PDB entry 9IMM | electron microscopy, 3.22 A resolution | chains A and B of the 11 polymer chains in the assembly

== Chain A ==
Molecule: RNA-directed RNA polymerase nsp12
Organism: Severe acute respiratory syndrome coronavirus 2
Notes: EC 2.7.7.48, 2.7.7.50
UniProtKB: P0DTD1 (R1AB_SARS2); residues 1-932 here correspond to UniProt positions 4393-5324 (UniProt number = residue number + 4392)
Sequence (932 residues; each row starts with the number of its first residue):
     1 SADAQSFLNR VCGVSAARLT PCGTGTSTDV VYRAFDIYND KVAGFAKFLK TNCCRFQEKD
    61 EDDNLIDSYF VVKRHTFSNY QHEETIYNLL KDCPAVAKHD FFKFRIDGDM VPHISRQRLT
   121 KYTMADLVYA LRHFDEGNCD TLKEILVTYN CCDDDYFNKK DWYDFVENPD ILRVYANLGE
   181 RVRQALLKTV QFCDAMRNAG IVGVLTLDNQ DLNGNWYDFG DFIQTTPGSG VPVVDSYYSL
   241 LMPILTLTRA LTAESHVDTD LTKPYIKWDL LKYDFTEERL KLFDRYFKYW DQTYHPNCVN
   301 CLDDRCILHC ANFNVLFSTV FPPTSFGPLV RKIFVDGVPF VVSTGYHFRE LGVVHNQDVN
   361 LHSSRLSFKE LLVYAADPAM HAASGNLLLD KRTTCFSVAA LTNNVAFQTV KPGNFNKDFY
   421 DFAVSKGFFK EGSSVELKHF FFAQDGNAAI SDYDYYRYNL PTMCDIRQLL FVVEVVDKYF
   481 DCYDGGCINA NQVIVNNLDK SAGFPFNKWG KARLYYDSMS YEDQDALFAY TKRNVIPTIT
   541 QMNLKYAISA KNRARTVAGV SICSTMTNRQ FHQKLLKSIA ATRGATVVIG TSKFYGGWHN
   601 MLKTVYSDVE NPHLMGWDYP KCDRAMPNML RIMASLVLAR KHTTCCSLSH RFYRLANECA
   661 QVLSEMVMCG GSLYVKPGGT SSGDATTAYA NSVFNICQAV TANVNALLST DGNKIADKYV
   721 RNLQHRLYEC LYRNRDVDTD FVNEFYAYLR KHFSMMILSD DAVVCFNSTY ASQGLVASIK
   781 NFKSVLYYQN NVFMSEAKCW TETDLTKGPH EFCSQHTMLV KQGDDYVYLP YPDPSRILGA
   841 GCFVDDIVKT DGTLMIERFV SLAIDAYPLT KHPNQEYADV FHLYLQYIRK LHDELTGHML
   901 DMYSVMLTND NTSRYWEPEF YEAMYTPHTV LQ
Unresolved in the structure: 1-3, 930-932
Ion coordination: Zn2+ site 1: H295, C301, C306, C310; Zn2+ site 2: C487, H642, C645, C646

== Chain B ==
Molecule: Non-structural protein 8
Organism: Severe acute respiratory syndrome coronavirus 2
UniProtKB: P0DTD1 (R1AB_SARS2); residues 1-198 here correspond to UniProt positions 3943-4140 (UniProt number = residue number + 3942)
Sequence (198 residues; each row starts with the number of its first residue):
     1 AIASEFSSLP SYAAFATAQE AYEQAVANGD SEVVLKKLKK SLNVAKSEFD RDAAMQRKLE
    61 KMADQAMTQM YKQARSEDKR AKVTSAMQTM LFTMLRKLDN DALNNIINNA RDGCVPLNII
   121 PLTTAAKLMV VIPDYNTYKN TCDGTTFTYA SALWEIQQVV DADSKIVQLS EISMDNSPNL
   181 AWPLIVTALR ANSAVKLQ
Unresolved in the structure: 1-5, 193-198

== Interface between chain A and chain B ==
Residue-residue contacts (72; chain A residue first):
  L270(A) with I119(B)
  L271(A) with I106(B); V115(B), hydrophobic; I119(B), hydrophobic
  Y273(A) with C114(B)
  T324(A) with P116(B); N118(B); I119(B)
  F326(A) with N118(B)
  P328(A) with P116(B); L117(B), hydrogen bond (backbone-backbone)
  L329(A) with V115(B)
  V330(A) with G113(B); C114(B); V115(B), hydrogen bond (backbone-backbone); L117(B), hydrophobic
  R331(A) with D112(B), salt bridge; C114(B), hydrogen bond
  K332(A) with N100(B)
  V338(A) with L95(B), hydrophobic
  P339(A) with L95(B)
  F340(A) with L95(B), hydrophobic
  T344(A) with C114(B)
  R365(A) with Q88(B)
  F368(A) with V83(B), hydrophobic; T84(B)
  L371(A) with T84(B); M87(B), hydrophobic
  L372(A) with M87(B)
  A379(A) with L117(B)
  M380(A) with M94(B), hydrophobic; L95(B), hydrophobic
  H381(A) with M94(B)
  A382(A) with L117(B), hydrophobic
  A383(A) with I120(B), hydrophobic
  S384(A) with M94(B); K97(B)
  N386(A) with K127(B); M129(B)
  L387(A) with P121(B); L122(B), hydrophobic; A125(B); K127(B), hydrogen bond (backbone-backbone); L128(B); M129(B), hydrogen bond (backbone-backbone); Y149(B), hydrophobic
  L388(A) with M129(B)
  L389(A) with M129(B), hydrogen bond (backbone-backbone); V130(B); V131(B), hydrogen bond (backbone-backbone)
  D390(A) with V131(B)
  K391(A) with V131(B), hydrogen bond (backbone-backbone); P133(B); T137(B); T141(B)
  R392(A) with V131(B); P133(B)
  F396(A) with N118(B)
  V398(A) with P121(B)
  T402(A) with M129(B)
  N403(A) with M129(B)
  F407(A) with A162(B); P183(B), hydrophobic
  F506(A) with M87(B), hydrophobic
  W509(A) with A86(B); M87(B), hydrophobic; M90(B), hydrophobic
  L514(A) with K79(B); V83(B), hydrophobic
  Y515(A) with V83(B), hydrophobic
  S518(A) with R80(B), hydrogen bond (backbone-side chain)
  V675(A) with N118(B)
Other interface residues (no listed pair), chain A (58 interface residues in all): K272, S325, G327, V341, H355, Y374, A375, P378, G385, A400, N404, V405, P505, D517, M519, M666
Other interface residues (no listed pair), chain B (49 interface residues in all): S76, L91, F92, L98, L103, I107, N109, A110, R111, T123, W154, S164, I185

== Overview ==
Chain A and chain B form an interface of 58 and 49 residues respectively; the contacts include 9 hydrogen
bonds and 1 salt bridge. Polar contacts include R331(A)-D112(B), R331(A)-C114(B) and S518(A)-R80(B). H295(A),
C301(A), C306(A) and C310(A) form the Zn2+ site 1.
Chain A is RNA-directed RNA polymerase nsp12 and chain B is Non-structural protein 8, both from Severe acute
respiratory syndrome coronavirus 2; the structure, SARS-CoV-2 Replication-Transcription Complex has a dimer
architecture (local dRTC) in post-capping state, was determined by electron microscopy (same publication as
9IMK and 8XCH).
